Entry 2PJH (solution NMR); this record covers chains A and B.

# Chain A
Molecule: Nuclear protein localization protein 4 homolog
From: Mus musculus
Notes: fragment: N domain (Residues 1-80)
Reference sequence: P60670 (NPL4_MOUSE); numbering as in UniProt (aligned over 1-80)
Sequence (80 residues; numbered 1 to 80; the number before each row is that of its first residue):
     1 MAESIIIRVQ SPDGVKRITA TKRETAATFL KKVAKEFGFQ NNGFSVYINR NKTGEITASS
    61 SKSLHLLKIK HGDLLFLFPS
Disordered / not traced: 1, 78-80

# Chain B
Molecule: Transitional endoplasmic reticulum ATPase
From: Mus musculus
Notes: fragment: UBD (Residues 21-213)
Reference sequence: Q01853 (TERA_MOUSE); residue numbers follow UniProt; this construct covers 21-213
Sequence (193 residues; row label = number of the first residue in the row):
    21 NRPNRLIVDE AINEDNSVVS LSQPKMDELQ LFRGDTVLLK GKKRREAVCI VLSDDTCSDE
    81 KIRMNRVVRN NLRVRLGDVI SIQPCPDVKY GKRIHVLPID DTVEGITGNL FEVYLKPYFL
   141 EAYRPIRKGD IFLVRGGMRA VEFKVVETDP SPYCIVAPDT VIHCEGEPIK REDEEESLNE
   201 VGYDDVGGCR KQL

# Interface between chain A and chain B
Contacting residue pairs (49):
  Ala2(A) - Gln50(B)
  Glu3(A) - Gln50(B)
  Ser4(A) - Gln50(B)
  Ile6(A) - Phe52(B)
  Ile7(A) - Phe52(B)
  Arg8(A) - Phe52(B)
  Arg8(A) - Asp55(B)
  Arg8(A) - Pro104(B)
  Arg8(A) - Cys105(B)
  Arg8(A) - Pro106(B)
  Gln10(A) - Tyr110(B)
  Gln10(A) - Tyr143(B)
  Ser11(A) - Tyr110(B)
  Pro12(A) - Tyr110(B)
  Pro12(A) - Lys112(B)
  Asp13(A) - Lys109(B)
  Asp13(A) - Tyr110(B)
  Asp13(A) - Lys112(B)
  Gly14(A) - Val108(B)
  Gly14(A) - Lys109(B)
  Gly14(A) - Tyr110(B)
  Val15(A) - Asp107(B)
  Val15(A) - Val108(B)
  Val15(A) - Lys109(B)
  Val15(A) - Tyr110(B)
  Val15(A) - Ile175(B)
  Lys16(A) - Asp107(B)
  Arg17(A) - Pro106(B)
  Arg17(A) - Asp107(B)
  Arg50(A) - Glu141(B)
  Arg50(A) - Ala142(B)
  Asn51(A) - Glu141(B)
  Lys52(A) - Glu141(B)
  Lys52(A) - Tyr143(B)
  Lys52(A) - Asp179(B)
  Thr53(A) - Leu140(B)
  Thr53(A) - Glu141(B)
  Gly54(A) - Glu141(B)
  Leu67(A) - Arg53(B)
  Lys68(A) - Arg53(B)
  Ile69(A) - Arg53(B)
  Lys70(A) - Arg53(B)
  His71(A) - Phe52(B)
  Gly72(A) - Phe52(B)
  Asp73(A) - Arg53(B)
  Leu74(A) - Gly54(B)
  Leu74(A) - Asp55(B)
  Phe76(A) - Tyr143(B)
  Leu77(A) - Tyr143(B)
Other interface residues (no listed pair), chain A (30 interface residues in all): Ile48
Other interface residues (no listed pair), chain B (21 interface residues in all): Thr56, Pro178

# In short
30 residues of chain A and 21 residues of chain B are in contact.
Chain A is Nuclear protein localization protein 4 homolog and chain B is Transitional endoplasmic reticulum
ATPase, both from Mus musculus; the structure, Strctural Model of the p97 N domain- npl4 UBD complex, was
determined by solution NMR.
